Entry 4E06 (X-ray diffraction, 3.20 A resolution); this record covers chains L and H of the 3 polymer chains in the assembly.

[Chain L]
Name: Thrombin
Source organism: Homo sapiens
Notes: EC 3.4.21.5; fragment: light chain
Reference sequence: P00734 (THRB_HUMAN); residues 285-320 here correspond to UniProt positions 328-363 (UniProt number = residue number + 43)
Amino-acid sequence (36 residues; numbered 285 to 320; the number before each row is that of its first residue):
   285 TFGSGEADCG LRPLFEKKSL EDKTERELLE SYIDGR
Not modelled in the structure: 285-290, 319-320
Curated features (UniProtKB/Swiss-Prot):
  - site: Arg-320 (Cleavage)

[Chain H]
Name: Thrombin
Source organism: Homo sapiens
Notes: EC 3.4.21.5; fragment: heavy chain
Reference sequence: P00734 (THRB_HUMAN); residues 321-579 here correspond to UniProt positions 364-622 (UniProt number = residue number + 43)
Amino-acid sequence (259 residues; numbered 321 to 579; the number before each row is that of its first residue):
   321 IVEGSDAEIG MSPWQVMLFR KSPQELLCGA SLISDRWVLT AAHCLLYPPW DKNFTENDLL
   381 VRIGKHSRTR YERNIEKISM LEKIYIHPRY NWRENLDRDI ALMKLKKPVA FSDYIHPVCL
   441 PDRETAASLL QAGYKGRVTG WGNLKETWTA NVGKGQPSVL QVVNLPIVER PVCKDSTRIR
   501 ITDNMFCAGY KPDEGKRGDA CEGDSGGPFV MKSPFNNRWY QMGIVSWGEG CDRDGKYGFY
   561 THVFRLKKWI QKVIDQFGE
Not modelled in the structure: 468-474
Cystine bridges: Cys-348/Cys-364, Cys-493/Cys-507, Cys-521/Cys-551
Glycans and other covalent adducts: N-acetylglucosamine (NAG) linked to Asn-373
Metal / ion sites: Na+: Arg-553, Lys-556
Curated features (UniProtKB/Swiss-Prot):
  - region: Ala-508 to Val-530 (High affinity receptor-binding region which is also known as the TP508 peptide)
  - active site (Charge relay system): His-363, Asp-419, Ser-525
  - glycosylation: Asn-373 (N-linked (GlcNAc...) (complex) asparagine)

[Chain L / chain H interface]
Inter-chain disulfides: Cys-293(L)/Cys-439(H)
Pairs across the interface (56):
  Ala-291(L) / Arg-538(H)  hydrogen bond (backbone-side chain)
  Asp-292(L) / His-436(H)  salt bridge
  Cys-293(L) / His-436(H)
  Cys-293(L) / Pro-437(H)
  Cys-293(L) / Cys-439(H)  disulfide
  Cys-293(L) / Arg-538(H)  hydrogen bond (backbone-side chain)
  Gly-294(L) / Pro-437(H)  hydrogen bond (backbone-backbone)
  Gly-294(L) / Cys-439(H)
  Gly-294(L) / Asn-537(H)
  Gly-294(L) / Arg-538(H)
  Gly-294(L) / Trp-539(H)  hydrogen bond (backbone-backbone)
  Leu-295(L) / His-436(H)  hydrogen bond (backbone-side chain)
  Leu-295(L) / Asn-537(H)
  Leu-295(L) / Arg-538(H)
  Arg-296(L) / Gly-330(H)
  Arg-296(L) / Met-331(H)  hydrogen bond (side chain-backbone)
  Arg-296(L) / Pro-333(H)
  Arg-296(L) / Trp-334(H)
  Arg-296(L) / Arg-457(H)
  Arg-296(L) / Trp-539(H)
  Pro-297(L) / Ser-432(H)
  Pro-297(L) / Asp-433(H)
  Pro-297(L) / His-436(H)
  Leu-298(L) / Ile-329(H)
  Leu-298(L) / Asp-433(H)
  Phe-299(L) / Glu-328(H)
  Phe-299(L) / Ile-329(H)
  Phe-299(L) / Gly-330(H)
  Phe-299(L) / Met-331(H)  hydrophobic
  Glu-300(L) / Lys-532(H)  salt bridge
  Glu-300(L) / Asn-537(H)
  Glu-300(L) / Trp-539(H)  hydrogen bond
  Lys-301(L) / His-436(H)
  Asp-306(L) / Glu-328(H)
  Asp-306(L) / Met-331(H)
  Asp-306(L) / Arg-457(H)  salt bridge
  Lys-307(L) / Glu-328(H)  hydrogen bond (backbone-side chain)
  Thr-308(L) / Arg-457(H)  hydrogen bond
  Thr-308(L) / Asn-484(H)  hydrogen bond (backbone-side chain)
  Glu-309(L) / Arg-457(H)
  Glu-309(L) / Lys-532(H)  salt bridge
  Glu-311(L) / Lys-455(H)  salt bridge
  Glu-311(L) / Asn-484(H)  hydrogen bond
  Glu-311(L) / Tyr-510(H)
  Glu-311(L) / Lys-516(H)  salt bridge
  Leu-312(L) / Lys-455(H)
  Leu-312(L) / Gly-456(H)
  Leu-312(L) / Asn-484(H)
  Leu-312(L) / Trp-539(H)  hydrophobic
  Ser-315(L) / Gly-453(H)
  Ser-315(L) / Tyr-454(H)
  Ser-315(L) / Lys-455(H)  hydrogen bond (side chain-backbone)
  Tyr-316(L) / Leu-449(H)
  Tyr-316(L) / Tyr-454(H)  hydrogen bond (backbone-side chain)
  Tyr-316(L) / Met-531(H)
  Tyr-316(L) / Lys-532(H)  hydrogen bond (side chain-backbone)
Also at the interface, not in a pair above, chain L (20 interface residues in all): Leu-313
Also at the interface, not in a pair above, chain H (29 interface residues in all): Phe-431, Val-438, Pro-534, Asn-536

[Overview]
The interface between chain L and chain H involves 20 residues on one side and 29 on the other, with 1
disulfide bond, 14 hydrogen bonds and 6 salt bridges. Polar pairs include Asp-292(L)/His-436(H),
Glu-300(L)/Lys-532(H) and Asp-306(L)/Arg-457(H). Covalently linked N-acetylglucosamine: at Asn-373(H).
Chain L is Thrombin and chain H is Thrombin, both from Homo sapiens; the structure, Anophelin from the malaria
vector inhibits thrombin through a novel reverse-binding mechanism, was determined by X-ray diffraction,
deposited together with 4E05.
